9DWJ - chains D and I of the 11 polymer chains in the assembly; structure by electron microscopy, 3.40 A resolution.

[Chain D]
Molecule: Histone H2B type 1-C/E/F/G/I
From: Homo sapiens
UniProt: P62807 (H2B1C_HUMAN); residues 1-125 here correspond to UniProt positions 2-126 (UniProt number = residue number + 1)
Amino-acid sequence (125 residues; row label = number of the first residue in the row):
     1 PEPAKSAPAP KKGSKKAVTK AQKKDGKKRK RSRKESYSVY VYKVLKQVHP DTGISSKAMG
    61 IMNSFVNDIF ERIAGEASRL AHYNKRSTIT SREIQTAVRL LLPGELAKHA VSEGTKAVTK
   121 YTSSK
Not modelled in the structure: 1-31, 125
UniProt features mapped onto this chain:
  - modified residue: Pro1 (N-acetylproline), Glu2 (ADP-ribosyl glutamic acid), Lys5 (N6-(2-hydroxyisobutyryl)lysine), Ser6 (ADP-ribosylserine), Lys11 (N6-(beta-hydroxybutyryl)lysine), Lys12 (N6-(2-hydroxyisobutyryl)lysine), Ser14 (Phosphoserine), Lys15 (N6-acetyllysine), Lys16 (N6-(beta-hydroxybutyryl)lysine), Lys20 (N6-(2-hydroxyisobutyryl)lysine), Lys23 (N6-(2-hydroxyisobutyryl)lysine), Lys24 (N6-(2-hydroxyisobutyryl)lysine), Lys34 (N6-(2-hydroxyisobutyryl)lysine), Glu35 (PolyADP-ribosyl glutamic acid), Ser36 (Phosphoserine), Lys43 (N6-(2-hydroxyisobutyryl)lysine), Lys46 (N6-(2-hydroxyisobutyryl)lysine), Lys57 (N6,N6-dimethyllysine), Arg79 (Dimethylated arginine), Lys85 (N6,N6,N6-trimethyllysine) and 6 more in UniProt
  - glycosylation: Ser112 (O-linked (GlcNAc) serine)
  - cross-link (Glycyl lysine isopeptide (Lys-Gly)): Lys5 (interchain with G-Cter in SUMO2), Lys20 (interchain with G-Cter in SUMO2), Lys34 (interchain with G-Cter in ubiquitin), Lys120 (interchain with G-Cter in ubiquitin)

[Chain I]
Molecule: 601 I strand (damaged strand 1)
Sequence (106 nucleotides; each row starts with the number of its first residue):
     1 ATCGAGAATC CCGGTGCCGA GGCCGCTCAA TTGGTCGTAG ACAGCTCTAG CACCGCTTAA
    61 ACGCACGTAC GCGCTGTCCC CCGCGTTTTA ACCGCCAAGG GGATTA

[Interface between chain D and chain I]
Residue-residue contacts (13):
  Ser32(D) with DT104(I), hydrogen bond to the phosphate
  Arg33(D) with DC28(I), sugar contact; DA29(I), salt bridge to the phosphate
  Tyr42(D) with DG21(I), hydrogen bond to the phosphate; DG22(I), phosphate contact
  Gly53(D) with DG21(I), phosphate contact
  Ile54(D) with DA20(I), sugar contact; DG21(I), hydrogen bond to the phosphate
  Ser56(D) with DA20(I), phosphate contact
  Arg86(D) with DG40(I), phosphate contact
  Ser87(D) with DG40(I), hydrogen bond to the phosphate
  Thr88(D) with DA39(I), phosphate contact; DG40(I), phosphate contact
Interface residues without a listed pair, chain D (11 interface residues in all): Ser55, Lys85
Interface residues without a listed pair, chain I (9 interface residues in all): DA41

[Overview]
11 residues of chain D face 9 of chain I across their interface; the contacts include 4 hydrogen bonds and 1
salt bridge. Polar contacts include Ser32(D)-DT104(I), Tyr42(D)-DG21(I) and Ile54(D)-DG21(I).
Chain D is Histone H2B type 1-C/E/F/G/I (Homo sapiens) and chain I is 601 I strand (damaged strand 1); the
structure, Nucleosome containing a 1-nt gap at SHL-3.5, was determined by electron microscopy.
